Entry 9BGN (electron microscopy, 3.30 A resolution); this record covers chains E and G of the 9 polymer chains in the assembly.

# Chain E (and G)
Protein: gp77 major coat protein
Organism: Pseudomonas phage vB_PaeP_DEV
Notes: chain G of this document is another copy of the same molecule, construct and numbering; everything in this record applies to it too
UniProtKB: A0A2K8HRH4 (A0A2K8HRH4_9CAUD); residue numbers follow UniProt; this construct covers 1-399
Amino-acid sequence (399 residues; numbered 1 to 399; the number before each row is that of its first residue):
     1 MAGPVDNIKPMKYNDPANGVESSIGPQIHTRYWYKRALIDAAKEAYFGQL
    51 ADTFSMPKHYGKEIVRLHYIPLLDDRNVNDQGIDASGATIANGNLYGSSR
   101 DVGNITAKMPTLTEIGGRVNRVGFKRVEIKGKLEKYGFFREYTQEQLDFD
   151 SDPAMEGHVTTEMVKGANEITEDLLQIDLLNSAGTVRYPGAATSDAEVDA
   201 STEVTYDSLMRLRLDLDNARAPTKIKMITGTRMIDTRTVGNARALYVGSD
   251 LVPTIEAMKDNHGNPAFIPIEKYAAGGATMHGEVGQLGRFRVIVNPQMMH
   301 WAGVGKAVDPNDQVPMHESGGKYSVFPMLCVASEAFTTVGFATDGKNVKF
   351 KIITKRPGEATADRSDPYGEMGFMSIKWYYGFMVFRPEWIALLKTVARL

# Interface between chain E and chain G
Contacting residue pairs - 6 pairs, chain E then chain G:
  G3(E) with T113(G)
  P4(E) with G116(G)
  D6(E) with I115(G)
  K12(E) with E114(G)
  Y13(E) with E114(G), hydrogen bond (backbone-side chain)
  N14(E) with E114(G)
Other interface residues (no listed pair), chain E (8 interface residues in all): A2, V5
Other interface residues (no listed pair), chain G (7 interface residues in all): A85, S86, G117

# Summary
The interface between chain E and chain G involves 8 residues on one side and 7 on the other; the contacts
include 1 hydrogen bond. The hydrogen-bonded pair is Y13(E)-E114(G).
Chain E and chain G are both gp77 major coat protein (Pseudomonas phage vB_PaeP_DEV); the structure,
Pseudomonas phage DEV 5-fold vertex (major coat protein), was determined by electron microscopy together with
9COD, 9BGM, 9BGO and 8VXQ from the same study.
